6X04 - chains B and D of the 12 polymer chains in the assembly; structure by X-ray diffraction, 2.68 A resolution.

[Chain B (and D)]
Molecule: Vhh-SAN5
Source organism: Vicugna pacos
Notes: antibody fragment or engineered binder; chain D of this document is another copy of the same molecule, construct and numbering; everything in this record applies to it too
Chain sequence (118 residues; each row starts with the number of its first residue):
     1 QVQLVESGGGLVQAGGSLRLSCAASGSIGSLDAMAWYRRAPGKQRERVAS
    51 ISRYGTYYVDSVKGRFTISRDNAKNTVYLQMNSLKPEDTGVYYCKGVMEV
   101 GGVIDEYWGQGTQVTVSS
Not modelled in the structure: 1, 118

[Chain B / chain D interface]
Pairs across the interface (6; chain B residue first):
  Ile-28(B) / Gly-26(D)
  Asp-32(B) / Lys-74(D)  salt bridge
  Arg-53(B) / Asn-72(D)
  Glu-99(B) / Lys-74(D)
  Val-100(B) / Ala-23(D)
  Gly-101(B) / Ala-23(D)
Other interface residues (no listed pair), chain B (8 interface residues in all): Ser-27, Gly-29
Other interface residues (no listed pair), chain D (6 interface residues in all): Ser-27, Asp-71

[In short]
The interface between chain B and chain D involves 8 residues on one side and 6 on the other, with 1 salt
bridge. Its one salt-bridged contact is Asp-32(B)/Lys-74(D).
Chain B and chain D are both Vhh-SAN5 (Vicugna pacos); the structure, Nup133 (aa55-481) from S. cerevisiae
bound by VHH-SAN5, was determined by X-ray diffraction (same publication as 6X02, 6X03 and 6X05).
